5F4T - chain A; structure by X-ray diffraction, 3.08 A resolution.

# Chain A
Protein: Izumo sperm-egg fusion protein 1
From: Homo sapiens
UniProtKB: Q8IYV9 (IZUM1_HUMAN); residue numbers follow UniProt; this construct covers 22-254
Chain sequence (239 residues; numbered 22 to 260; the number before each row is that of its first residue):
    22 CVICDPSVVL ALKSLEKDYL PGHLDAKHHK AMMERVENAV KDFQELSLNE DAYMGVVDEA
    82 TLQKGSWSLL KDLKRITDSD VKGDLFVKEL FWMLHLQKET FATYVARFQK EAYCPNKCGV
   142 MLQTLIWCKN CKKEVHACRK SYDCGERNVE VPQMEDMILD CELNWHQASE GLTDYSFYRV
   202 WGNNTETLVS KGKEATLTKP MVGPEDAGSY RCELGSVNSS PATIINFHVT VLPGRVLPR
Disordered / not traced: 257-260
Construct notes: expression tag (255-260)
Disulfides: Cys-22/Cys-149, Cys-25/Cys-152, Cys-135/Cys-159, Cys-139/Cys-165, Cys-182/Cys-233
Glycans and other covalent adducts: N-acetylglucosamine (NAG) linked to Asn-204
Swiss-Prot annotation at these positions:
  - region: Trp-148 to Arg-160 (Important for interaction with IZUMO1R)
  - glycosylation: Asn-204 (N-linked (GlcNAc...) asparagine)
  - mutagenesis: Glu-71 (E71A/K: Mildly decreases interaction with IZUMO1R), Trp-148 (W148A: Abolishes interaction with IZUMO1R), His-157 (H157A: Nearly abolishes interaction with IZUMO1R), Arg-160 (R160A/E: Nearly abolishes interaction with IZUMO1R)
What the authors report for this chain:
  - contacts within the chain: His-44/Asp-101, Asp-72/Gln-130, Glu-80/Lys-154
  - specificity-determining residues: Leu-69, Val-141, Lys-150, Asn-151, Lys-153, Glu-155, Ala-158, Tyr-163, Asn-239, Ser-241 (by similarity / conservation)

# Summary
N-acetylglucosamine is covalently linked to Asn-204. Curated annotation (UniProt) lists 4 mutagenesis sites.
From the paper: specificity determinants Leu-69, Val-141 and Lys-150 among others; contacts within the chain
involving Cys-22, Cys-149 and Cys-25 among others.
Chain A is Izumo sperm-egg fusion protein 1 (Homo sapiens); the structure, Crystal structure of the human
sperm Izumo1 residues 22-254, was determined by X-ray diffraction (same publication as 5F4Q and 5F4V).
